4UDJ - chains A and E of the 6 polymer chains in the assembly; structure by X-ray diffraction, 1.94 A resolution.

[Chain A (and E)]
Protein: Uhgb_mp
Organism: Uncultured organism
Notes: EC 2.4.1.-; chain E of this document is another copy of the same molecule, construct and numbering; everything in this record applies to it too
UniProt: D9ZDQ9 (D9ZDQ9_9ZZZZ); residues 1-327 here = UniProt positions 1-327
Chain sequence (347 residues; each row starts with the number of its first residue; numbers below 1 keep their minus sign (Met-19 is residue -19)):
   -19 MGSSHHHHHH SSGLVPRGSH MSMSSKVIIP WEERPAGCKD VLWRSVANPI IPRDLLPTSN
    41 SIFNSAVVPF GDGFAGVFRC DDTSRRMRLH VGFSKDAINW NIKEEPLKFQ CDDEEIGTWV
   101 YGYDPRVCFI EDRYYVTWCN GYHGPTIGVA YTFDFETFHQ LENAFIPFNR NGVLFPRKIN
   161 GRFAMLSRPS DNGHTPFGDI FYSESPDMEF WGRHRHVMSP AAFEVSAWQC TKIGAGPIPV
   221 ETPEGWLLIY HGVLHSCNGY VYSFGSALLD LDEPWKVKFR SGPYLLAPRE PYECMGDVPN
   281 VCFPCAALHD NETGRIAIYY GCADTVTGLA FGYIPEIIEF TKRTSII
Not modelled in the structure: -19 to 7 (chain E: -19 to 6)
Construct notes: expression tag (-19 to 0)
Metal / ion sites: K+ site 1: Ser41, Asp277, Asp304; K+ site 2: His196, Val197, Trp255
Small-molecule neighbours: beta-D-mannopyranose (BMA): Asn44, Arg59, Tyr103, Asp104, Arg150, Asn151, Tyr242, Val278, Val281, Phe283, Asp304
Reported in the primary citation:
  - binding site for beta-D-mannopyranose: Asn44, Asp304
  - conformationally variable residues (side-chain flip): Phe43, Asn44, Ser45, Asp104
  - contacts within the chain: Asn44-Asp104 (hydrogen bond)
  - mutagenesis - D104N: abolished catalytic activity (citing earlier work)
  - mutagenesis - Y103E: decreased stability (citing earlier work)

[How chain A and chain E interact]
Pairs across the interface (63; chain A residue first):
  Asp93(A) with Arg195(E), salt bridge
  Glu95(A) with Arg195(E)
  Ile96(A) with Arg195(E)
  Tyr122(A) with Phe181(E), hydrophobic; His194(E); Arg195(E); His196(E), hydrogen bond (side chain-backbone)
  His123(A) with His196(E)
  Glu142(A) with Arg193(E), salt bridge; Arg195(E), salt bridge
  Asn143(A) with His194(E)
  Ala144(A) with His194(E), hydrogen bond (backbone-side chain)
  Phe145(A) with Ile146(E), hydrophobic; His194(E)
  Ile146(A) with Phe145(E), hydrophobic; Asn149(E); Ser167(E); Pro169(E), hydrophobic; Phe181(E), hydrophobic; Ser183(E); His194(E)
  Pro147(A) with Pro169(E); Phe181(E)
  Phe148(A) with Phe177(E), hydrophobic
  Asn149(A) with Ile146(E)
  Arg162(A) with Phe190(E)
  Ser167(A) with Ile146(E)
  Pro169(A) with Ile146(E), hydrophobic; Pro147(E)
  Asn172(A) with Phe177(E)
  Phe177(A) with Phe148(E), hydrophobic
  Phe181(A) with Tyr122(E), hydrophobic; Ile146(E), hydrophobic; Pro147(E)
  Ser183(A) with Ile146(E)
  Glu184(A) with Phe190(E)
  Pro186(A) with Phe190(E)
  Glu189(A) with Arg193(E), salt bridge
  Phe190(A) with Arg162(E); Glu184(E); Pro186(E); Phe190(E), hydrophobic; Trp191(E); Gly192(E); Arg193(E)
  Trp191(A) with Phe190(E); Trp191(E), hydrogen bond (backbone-backbone)
  Gly192(A) with Phe190(E)
  Arg193(A) with Glu142(E), salt bridge; Glu189(E), salt bridge; Phe190(E)
  His194(A) with Tyr122(E); Asn143(E); Ala144(E); Phe145(E); Ile146(E)
  Arg195(A) with Asp93(E), salt bridge; Glu95(E); Ile96(E); Tyr122(E); Glu142(E), salt bridge
  His196(A) with Tyr122(E), hydrogen bond (backbone-side chain); His123(E)
Interface residues without a listed pair, chain A (33 interface residues in all): Asp179, Ser185, Trp255
Interface residues without a listed pair, chain E (32 interface residues in all): Asp179, Ser185, Trp255

[Summary]
33 residues of chain A face 32 of chain E across their interface, with 4 hydrogen bonds and 8 salt bridges.
Polar pairs include Asp93(A)-Arg195(E), Glu142(A)-Arg193(E) and Glu142(A)-Arg195(E). Bound to chain A:
beta-D-mannopyranose. The paper reports a binding site for beta-D-mannopyranose at Asn44(A) and Asp304(A);
D104N of chain A abolishes catalytic activity.
Chain A and chain E are both Uhgb_mp (Uncultured organism); the structure, Crystal structure of
b-1,4-mannopyranosyl-chitobiose phosphorylase at 1.60 Angstrom in complex with beta-D-mannopyranose and
inorganic phosphate, was determined by X-ray diffraction together with 4UDG, 4UDI and 4UDK from the same
study.
